Entry 8TTB (electron microscopy, 2.77 A resolution); this record covers chains C and D of the 4 polymer chains in the assembly.

== Chain C ==
Molecule: Serine/threonine-protein phosphatase 2A catalytic subunit alpha isoform
From: Homo sapiens
Notes: EC 3.1.3.16
Reference sequence: P67775 (PP2AA_HUMAN); residues 1-309 here = UniProt positions 1-309
Chain sequence (311 residues; each row starts with the number of its first residue; numbers below 1 keep their minus sign (Gly-1 is residue -1)):
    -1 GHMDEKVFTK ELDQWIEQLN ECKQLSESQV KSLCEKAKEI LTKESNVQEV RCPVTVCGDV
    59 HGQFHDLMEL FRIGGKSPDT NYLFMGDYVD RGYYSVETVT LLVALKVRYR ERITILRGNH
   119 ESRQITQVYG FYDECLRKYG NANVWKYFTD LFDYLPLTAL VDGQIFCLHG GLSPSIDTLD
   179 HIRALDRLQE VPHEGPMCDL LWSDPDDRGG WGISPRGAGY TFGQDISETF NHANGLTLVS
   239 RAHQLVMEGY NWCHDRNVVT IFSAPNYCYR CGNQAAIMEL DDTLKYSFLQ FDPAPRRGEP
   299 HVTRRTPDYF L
Not modelled in the structure: -1 to 1
Modified residues: Leu309 (methyl L-leucinate; MLL)
Differences from the reference sequence: expression tag (-1 to 0)
Metal / ion sites: Zn2+: Asp57, His59, Asp85; Fe ion: Asp85, Asn117, His167, His241
Swiss-Prot annotation at these positions:
  - active site: His118 (Proton donor)
  - binding site (Mn(2+)): Asp57, His59, Asp85, Asn117, His167, His241
  - binding site (Zn(2+)): Asp57, His59, Asp85
  - binding site (Fe(3+)): Asp85, Asn117, His167, His241
  - modified residue: Tyr307 (Phosphotyrosine)
From the paper describing this entry:
  - catalytic residues: Arg89, Arg214, Arg268 (proposed by the authors, not directly observed)
  - conformationally variable residues (order/disorder transition): Arg294 to Leu309

== Chain D ==
Molecule: cAMP-regulated phosphoprotein 19
From: Homo sapiens
Reference sequence: P56211 (ARP19_HUMAN); numbering as in UniProt (aligned over 1-112)
Chain sequence (114 residues; each row starts with the number of its first residue; numbers below 1 keep their minus sign (Gly-1 is residue -1)):
    -1 GHMSAEVPEA ASAEEQKEME DKVTSPEKAE EAKLKARYPH LGQKPGGSDF LRKRLQKGQK
    59 YFDSGDYNMA KAKMKNKQLP TAAPDKTEVT GDHIPTPQDL PQRKPALVAS KLAG
Not modelled in the structure: -1 to 41, 76-85
Modified residues: Ser62 (O-thiophosphono-L-serine; 2RX)
Differences from the reference sequence: expression tag (-1 to 0); conflict Ala104 (Ser in P56211)
Swiss-Prot annotation at these positions:
  - modified residue: Ser2 (N-acetylserine), Ser23 (Phosphoserine), Lys109 (N6-acetyllysine)
From the paper describing this entry:
  - mutagenesis - Y36A: decreased binding to Serine/threonine-protein phosphatase 2A 55 kDa regulatory subunit B alpha isoform
  - mutagenesis - D47A, K51A, Q54A, G56A: unchanged binding to Serine/threonine-protein phosphatase 2A 55 kDa regulatory subunit B alpha isoform

== How chain C and chain D interact ==
Residue-residue contacts (26):
  Arg89(C) with Asp61(D), salt bridge; Ser62(D)
  Gln122(C) with Pro95(D)
  Gln125(C) with Leu98(D); Arg101(D), hydrogen bond
  Val126(C) with Pro93(D), hydrophobic; Pro95(D); Leu98(D), hydrophobic
  Tyr127(C) with Pro93(D)
  Tyr130(C) with Arg101(D), hydrogen bond
  Asp205(C) with Lys73(D), salt bridge
  Pro213(C) with Tyr65(D); Ile92(D)
  Arg214(C) with Ser62(D); Ile92(D)
  His241(C) with Ser62(D)
  Gln242(C) with Asn66(D), hydrogen bond
  Leu243(C) with Gly63(D); Asn66(D); Met67(D), hydrophobic
  Met245(C) with Ala70(D), hydrophobic
  Tyr265(C) with Ser62(D)
  Arg268(C) with Asp61(D), salt bridge; Asp64(D), salt bridge; Met67(D)
  Cys269(C) with Met67(D), hydrophobic
Also at the interface, not in a pair above, chain C (19 interface residues in all): His118, Asp204, Gly215
Also at the interface, not in a pair above, chain D (17 interface residues in all): Phe60, Lys69, Thr94
From the paper, about this interface:
  - residue pairs: Arg268(C)-Asp61(D) (salt bridge)
  - interface residues, chain C: Arg89(C), Val126(C), Tyr127(C), Arg214(C), Gly215(C)
  - interface residues, chain D: Phe60(D), Asp61(D), Ile92(D), Pro93(D)

== Summary ==
The interface between chain C and chain D involves 19 residues on one side and 17 on the other; the contacts
include 3 hydrogen bonds and 4 salt bridges. Polar pairs include Arg89(C)-Asp61(D), Asp205(C)-Lys73(D) and
Arg268(C)-Asp61(D). The paper describes a salt bridge between Arg268(C) and Asp61(D). The paper reports
catalytic residues Arg89(C), Arg214(C) and Arg268(C); Y36A of chain D reduces binding to
Serine/threonine-protein phosphatase 2A 55 kDa regulatory subunit B alpha isoform; 5 substitutions were tested
in all.
Chain C is Serine/threonine-protein phosphatase 2A catalytic subunit alpha isoform and chain D is
cAMP-regulated phosphoprotein 19, both from Homo sapiens; the structure, Cryo-EM structure of the
PP2A:B55-ARPP19 complex, was determined by electron microscopy together with 8TWE, 8TWI and 8SO0 from the same
study.
